PDB entry 6PB0 | electron microscopy, 3.00 A resolution | chains R and B of the 6 polymer chains in the assembly

# Chain R
Molecule: Corticotropin-releasing factor receptor 1
From: Homo sapiens
UniProtKB: P34998 (CRFR1_HUMAN), isoform P34998-2; residues 24-398 here = UniProt positions 24-398
Sequence (375 residues; numbered 24 to 398; the number before each row is that of its first residue):
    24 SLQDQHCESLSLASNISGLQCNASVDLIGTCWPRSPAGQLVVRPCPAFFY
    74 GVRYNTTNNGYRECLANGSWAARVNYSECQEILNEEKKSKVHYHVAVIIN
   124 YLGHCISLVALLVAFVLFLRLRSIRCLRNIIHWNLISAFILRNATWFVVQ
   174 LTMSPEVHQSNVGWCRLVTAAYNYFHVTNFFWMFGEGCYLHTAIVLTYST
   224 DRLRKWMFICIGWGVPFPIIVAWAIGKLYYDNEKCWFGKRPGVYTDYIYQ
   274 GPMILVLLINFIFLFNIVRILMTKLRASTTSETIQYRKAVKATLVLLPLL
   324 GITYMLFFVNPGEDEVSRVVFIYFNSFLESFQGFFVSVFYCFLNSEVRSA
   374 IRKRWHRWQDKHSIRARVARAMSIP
Not modelled in the structure: 24-105, 387-398
Disulfide bonds: Cys188-Cys258

# Chain B
Molecule: Guanine nucleotide-binding protein G(I)/G(S)/G(T) subunit beta-1
From: Homo sapiens
UniProtKB: P62873 (GBB1_HUMAN); residues 2-340 here = UniProt positions 2-340
Sequence (345 residues; numbered -4 to 340; the number before each row is that of its first residue; numbers below 1 keep their minus sign (Met-4 is residue -4)):
    -4 MGSLLQSELDQLRQEAEQLKNQIRDARKACADATLSQITNNIDPVGRIQM
    46 RTRRTLRGHLAKIYAMHWGTDSRLLVSASQDGKLIIWDSYTTNKVHAIPL
    96 RSSWVMTCAYAPSGNYVACGGLDNICSIYNLKTREGNVRVSRELAGHTGY
   146 LSCCRFLDDNQIVTSSGDTTCALWDIETGQQTTTFTGHTGDVMSLSLAPD
   196 TRLFVSGACDASAKLWDVREGMCRQTFTGHESDINAICFFPNGNAFATGS
   246 DDATCRLFDLRADQELMTYSHDNIICGITSVSFSKSGRLLLAGYDDFNCN
   296 VWDALKADRAGVLAGHDNRVSCLGVTDDGMAVATGSWDSFLKIWN
Not modelled in the structure: -4 to 2
Construct notes: initiating methionine (-4); expression tag (-3 to 1)
Curated features (UniProtKB/Swiss-Prot):
  - modified residue: Ser2 (N-acetylserine), His266 (Phosphohistidine)
  - natural variant: Leu30 (L30F: In MRD42; uncertain significance), Arg52 (R52G: In MRD42), Gly64 (G64V: In MRD42), Asp76 (D76E: In MRD42; D76G: In MRD42), Gly77 (G77S: In MRD42), Lys78 (K78R: In MRD42), Ile80 (I80N: In MRD42; I80T: In MRD42), His91 (H91R: In MRD42; uncertain significance), Ala92 (A92T: In MRD42), Pro94 (P94S: In MRD42), Leu95 (L95P: In MRD42), Arg96 (R96L: In MRD42), 5 further natural variant entries in UniProt

# Interface between chain R and chain B
Pairs across the interface - 11 pairs, chain R then chain B:
  Arg145(R) - Arg52(B)
  Ser146(R) - Phe335(B)
  Lys376(R) - Phe292(B)
  Arg380(R) - Ala309(B)  hydrogen bond (side chain-backbone)
  Arg380(R) - Gly310(B)  hydrogen bond (side chain-backbone)
  Arg380(R) - His311(B)
  Asp383(R) - Arg42(B)  hydrogen bond (backbone-side chain)
  Asp383(R) - Val307(B)
  Lys384(R) - Arg42(B)
  Lys384(R) - Arg46(B)
  Ser386(R) - Arg42(B)  hydrogen bond (backbone-side chain)
Interface residues without a listed pair, chain B (10 interface residues in all): Asp312

# In short
Chain R and chain B form an interface of 7 and 10 residues respectively; the contacts include 4 hydrogen
bonds. Polar contacts include Arg380(R)-Ala309(B), Arg380(R)-Gly310(B) and Asp383(R)-Arg42(B).
Chain R is Corticotropin-releasing factor receptor 1 and chain B is Guanine nucleotide-binding protein
G(I)/G(S)/G(T) subunit beta-1, both from Homo sapiens; the structure, Cryo-EM structure of Urocortin 1-bound
Corticotropin-releasing factor 1 receptor in complex with Gs protein and Nb35, was determined by electron
microscopy, deposited together with 6PB1.
